Entry 4Y5R (X-ray diffraction, 2.80 A resolution); this record covers chains E and F of the 6 polymer chains in the assembly.

Chain E:
Molecule: Methylamine dehydrogenase light chain
Organism: Paracoccus denitrificans
Notes: EC 1.4.9.1
Reference sequence: P22619 (DHML_PARDE); residues 7-131 here correspond to UniProt positions 64-188 (UniProt number = residue number + 57)
Amino-acid sequence (125 residues; numbered 7 to 131; the number before each row is that of its first residue):
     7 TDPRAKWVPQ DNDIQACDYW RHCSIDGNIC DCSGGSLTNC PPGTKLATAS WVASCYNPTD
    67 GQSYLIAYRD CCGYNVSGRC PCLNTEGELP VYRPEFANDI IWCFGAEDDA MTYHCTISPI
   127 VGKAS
Disulfide bonds: Cys23-Cys88, Cys29-Cys61, Cys36-Cys121, Cys38-Cys86, Cys46-Cys77, Cys78-Cys109
Modified / non-standard residues: Trp57 (7-hydroxy-L-tryptophan; 0AF)
Swiss-Prot annotation at these positions:
  - modified residue: Trp57 (Tryptophylquinone)
  - cross-link: Trp57 to Trp108 (Tryptophan tryptophylquinone (Trp-Trp))
What the authors report for this chain:
  - post-translational modification sites: Trp57 (citing earlier work)

Chain F:
Molecule: Methylamine dehydrogenase heavy chain
Organism: Paracoccus denitrificans (strain Pd 1222)
Notes: EC 1.4.9.1
Reference sequence: A1BB97 (A1BB97_PARDP); residues 11-386 here correspond to UniProt positions 42-417 (UniProt number = residue number + 31)
Amino-acid sequence (376 residues; each row starts with the number of its first residue):
    11 QETQGQAAAR AAAADLAAGQ DDEPRILEAP APDARRVYVN DPAHFAAVTQ QFVIDGEAGR
    71 VIGMIDGGFL PNPVVADDGS FIAHASTVFS RIARGERTDY VEVFDPVTLL PTADIELPDA
   131 PRFLVGTYPW MTSLTPDGKT LLFYQFSPAP AVGVVDLEGK AFKRMLDVPD CYHIFPTAPD
   191 TFFMHCRDGS LAKVAFGTEG TPEITHTEVF HPEDEFLINH PAYSQKAGRL VWPTYTGKIH
   251 QIDLSSGDAK FLPAVEALTE AERADGWRPG GWQQVAYHRA LDRIYLLVDQ RDEWRHKTAS
   311 RFVVVLDAKT GERLAKFEMG HEIDSINVSQ DEKPLLYALS TGDKTLYIHD AESGEELRSV
   371 NQLGHGPQVI TTADMG
Disulfide bonds: Cys181-Cys196

Interface between chain E and chain F:
Pairs across the interface (78; chain E residue first):
  Pro9(E) - Arg305(F)  hydrogen bond (backbone-side chain)
  Pro9(E) - Thr308(F)
  Arg10(E) - Asp299(F)  salt bridge
  Arg10(E) - Gln300(F)
  Arg10(E) - Arg301(F)
  Arg10(E) - Asp302(F)  hydrogen bond (backbone-backbone)
  Arg10(E) - Arg305(F)
  Arg10(E) - Thr308(F)
  Arg10(E) - Ala309(F)  hydrogen bond (side chain-backbone)
  Arg10(E) - Arg311(F)
  Arg10(E) - Glu332(F)  salt bridge
  Ala11(E) - Arg305(F)
  Lys12(E) - Asp302(F)
  Trp13(E) - Arg305(F)
  Asp32(E) - Phe55(F)
  Gly79(E) - Ala103(F)
  Gly79(E) - Arg104(F)
  Tyr80(E) - Ala103(F)
  Asn81(E) - Ala56(F)
  Asn81(E) - Ala57(F)  hydrogen bond (side chain-backbone)
  Asn81(E) - Ala103(F)
  Val82(E) - His54(F)
  Val82(E) - Phe55(F)
  Val82(E) - Ala56(F)  hydrophobic
  Asn90(E) - Arg305(F)
  Thr91(E) - Trp304(F)  hydrogen bond (side chain-backbone)
  Thr91(E) - His306(F)
  Thr91(E) - Lys307(F)
  Glu92(E) - Trp304(F)
  Gly93(E) - Trp304(F)
  Glu94(E) - Tyr245(F)  hydrogen bond (backbone-side chain)
  Glu94(E) - Trp304(F)
  Glu94(E) - His306(F)  salt bridge
  Glu94(E) - Lys307(F)  salt bridge
  Leu95(E) - Phe226(F)  hydrophobic
  Leu95(E) - Tyr245(F)
  Pro96(E) - Phe226(F)  hydrophobic
  Pro96(E) - Leu227(F)
  Pro96(E) - Asn229(F)
  Pro96(E) - Tyr245(F)
  Val97(E) - Phe133(F)  hydrophobic
  Val97(E) - Tyr138(F)  hydrophobic
  Val97(E) - Met141(F)  hydrophobic
  Val97(E) - Tyr182(F)
  Val97(E) - His183(F)
  Val97(E) - Asn229(F)  hydrogen bond (backbone-side chain)
  Tyr98(E) - Tyr182(F)  hydrophobic
  Tyr98(E) - His195(F)
  Tyr98(E) - Arg197(F)
  Tyr98(E) - Glu225(F)  hydrogen bond (side chain-backbone)
  Tyr98(E) - Phe226(F)
  Tyr98(E) - Leu227(F)  hydrogen bond (side chain-backbone)
  Arg99(E) - Arg197(F)
  Arg99(E) - Glu223(F)
  Pro100(E) - Phe156(F)  hydrophobic
  Pro100(E) - Tyr182(F)
  Glu101(E) - Arg197(F)  salt bridge
  Asn104(E) - Lys307(F)  hydrogen bond
  Asp105(E) - Phe55(F)
  Asp105(E) - Val135(F)
  Asp105(E) - Gly136(F)  hydrogen bond (backbone-backbone)
  Asp105(E) - Tyr138(F)  hydrogen bond
  Asp105(E) - Asn229(F)  hydrogen bond
  Asp105(E) - Trp282(F)
  Asp105(E) - Lys307(F)  salt bridge
  Ile106(E) - Phe133(F)  hydrophobic
  Ile106(E) - Val135(F)
  Ile107(E) - Phe55(F)  hydrophobic
  Ile107(E) - Leu80(F)  hydrophobic
  Ile107(E) - Leu134(F)  hydrogen bond (backbone-backbone)
  Phe110(E) - Ser157(F)
  Met117(E) - Phe79(F)
  Met117(E) - Arg107(F)
  Met117(E) - Leu134(F)  hydrophobic
  Thr118(E) - Phe79(F)
  Thr118(E) - Phe99(F)
  Thr118(E) - Ala103(F)  hydrogen bond (side chain-backbone)
  Tyr119(E) - Phe79(F)
Interface residues without a listed pair, chain E (32 interface residues in all): Leu89, Trp108
Interface residues without a listed pair, chain F (43 interface residues in all): His221, Ser310

Overview:
The interface between chain E and chain F involves 32 residues on one side and 43 on the other; the contacts
include 15 hydrogen bonds and 6 salt bridges. Among the polar pairs are Arg10(E)-Asp299(F), Arg10(E)-Glu332(F)
and Glu94(E)-His306(F). From the paper: a modification site at Trp57(E).
Chain E is Methylamine dehydrogenase light chain (Paracoccus denitrificans) and chain F is Methylamine
dehydrogenase heavy chain (Paracoccus denitrificans (strain Pd 1222)); the structure, Crystal Structure of a
T67A MauG/pre-Methylamine Dehydrogenase Complex, was determined by X-ray diffraction.
